PDB entry 8HRA | electron microscopy, 3.76 A resolution | chains E and K of the 10 polymer chains in the assembly

[Chain E]
Molecule: Archaeal ATPase
From: Escherichia coli
UniProtKB: A0A8H9B1T2 (A0A8H9B1T2_ECOLX); residue numbers follow UniProt; this construct covers 1-947
Sequence (947 residues; each row starts with the number of its first residue):
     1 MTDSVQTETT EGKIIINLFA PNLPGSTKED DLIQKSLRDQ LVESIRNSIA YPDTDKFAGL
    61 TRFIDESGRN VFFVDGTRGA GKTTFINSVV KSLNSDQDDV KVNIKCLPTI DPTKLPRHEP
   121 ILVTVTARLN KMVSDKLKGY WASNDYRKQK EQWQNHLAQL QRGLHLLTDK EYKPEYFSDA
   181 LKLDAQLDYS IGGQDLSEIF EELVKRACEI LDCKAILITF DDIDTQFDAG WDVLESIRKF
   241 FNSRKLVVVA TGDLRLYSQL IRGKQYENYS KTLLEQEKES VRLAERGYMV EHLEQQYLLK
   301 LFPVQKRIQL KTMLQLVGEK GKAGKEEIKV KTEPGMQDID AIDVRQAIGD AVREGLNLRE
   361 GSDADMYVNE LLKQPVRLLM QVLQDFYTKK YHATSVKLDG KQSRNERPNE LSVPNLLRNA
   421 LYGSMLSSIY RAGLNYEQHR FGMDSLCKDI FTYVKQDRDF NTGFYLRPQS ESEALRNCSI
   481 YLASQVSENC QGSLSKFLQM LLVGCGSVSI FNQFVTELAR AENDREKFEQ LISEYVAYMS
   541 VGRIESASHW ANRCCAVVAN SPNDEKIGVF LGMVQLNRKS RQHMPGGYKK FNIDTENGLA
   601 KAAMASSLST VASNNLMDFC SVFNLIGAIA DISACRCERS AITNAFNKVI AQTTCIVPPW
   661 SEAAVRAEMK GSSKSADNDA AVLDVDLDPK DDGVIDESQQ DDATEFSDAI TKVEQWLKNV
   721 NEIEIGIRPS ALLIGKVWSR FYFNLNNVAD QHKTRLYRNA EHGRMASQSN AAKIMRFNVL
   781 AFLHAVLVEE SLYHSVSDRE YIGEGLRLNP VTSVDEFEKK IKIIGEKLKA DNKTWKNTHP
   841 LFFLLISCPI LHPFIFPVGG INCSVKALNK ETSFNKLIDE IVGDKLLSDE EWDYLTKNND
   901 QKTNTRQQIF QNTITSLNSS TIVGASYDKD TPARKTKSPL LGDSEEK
Disordered / not traced: 1-12, 52-69, 96-101, 396-410, 519-523, 664-699, 899-906, 935-947
Differences from the reference sequence: conflict Arg636 (Leu in A0A8H9B1T2), Leu940 (Ser in A0A8H9B1T2)
Residues lining bound ligands: ATP (adenosine-5'-triphosphate): Asn22, Leu23, Pro24, Asp31, Leu32, Ile33, Arg78, Gly79, Gly81, Lys82, Thr83, Thr84, Asp221, Asp222, Thr225, Val376, Arg377, Met380

[Chain K]
Molecule: 20-nt RNA strand
Sequence (20 nucleotides; each row starts with the number of its first residue):
     1 GUCCAGCGUC AUCGCUGGAC
Disordered / not traced: 10-12

[How chain E and chain K interact]
Pairs across the interface (15):
  Asn747(E) with C7(K), phosphate contact; G8(K), phosphate contact
  Ala766(E) with A5(K), phosphate contact
  Leu808(E) with G6(K), sugar contact
  Asn809(E) with G6(K), sugar contact
  Pro810(E) with G6(K), phosphate contact
  Val811(E) with G6(K), hydrogen bond to the phosphate
  Thr812(E) with G6(K), hydrogen bond to the phosphate
  Ser813(E) with A5(K), phosphate contact; G6(K), hydrogen bond to the phosphate
  Asp815(E) with C4(K), sugar contact; A5(K), hydrogen bond to the sugar
  Glu816(E) with A5(K), hydrogen bond to the sugar; G6(K), sugar contact
  Lys866(E) with C3(K), hydrogen bond to the sugar
Also at the interface, not in a pair above, chain E (13 interface residues in all): Leu806, Lys819
Also at the interface, not in a pair above, chain K (9 interface residues in all): U16, G17, G18

[Overview]
The interface between chain E and chain K involves 13 residues on one side and 9 on the other, with 6 hydrogen
bonds. Polar pairs include Asp815(E)-A5(K), Glu816(E)-A5(K) and Lys866(E)-C3(K). Bound to chain E: ATP.
Chain E is Archaeal ATPase (Escherichia coli) and chain K is a 20-nt RNA strand; the structure, Structure of
heptameric RdrA ring in RNA-loading state, was determined by electron microscopy together with 8HR7, 8HR8,
8HR9, 8HRB and 8HRC from the same study.
